PDB entry 7EK4 | X-ray diffraction, 2.30 A resolution | chains A and B of the 4 polymer chains in the assembly

== Chain A (and B) ==
Name: Ferritin
Organism: Marsupenaeus japonicus
Notes: EC 1.16.3.1; chain B of this document is another copy of the same molecule, construct and numbering; everything in this record applies to it too
UniProt: T2B7E1 (T2B7E1_MARJA); the author numbering skips numbers that UniProt does not, so the offset changes along the chain: 2-56 = UniProt 2-56; 58-99 = UniProt 57-98; 101-172 = UniProt 99-170
Sequence (169 residues; row label = number of the first residue in the row; note: 2 numbers in that range are skipped by the numbering (no residue carries them; nothing is unmodelled there)):
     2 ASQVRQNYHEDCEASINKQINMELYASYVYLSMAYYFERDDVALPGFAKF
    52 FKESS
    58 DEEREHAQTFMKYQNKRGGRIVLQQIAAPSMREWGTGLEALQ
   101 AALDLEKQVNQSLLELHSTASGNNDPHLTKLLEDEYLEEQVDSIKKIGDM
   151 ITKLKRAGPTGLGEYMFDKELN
Differences from the reference sequence: engineered mutation R89 (Gln88 in T2B7E1)
Ion coordination: Hg2+: C13, N123; Fe ion: E24, E60, H63
What the authors report for this chain:
  - Hg2+ coordination: C13, N123
  - Fe ion coordination: H63

== Chain A / chain B interface ==
Residue-residue contacts - 53 pairs, chain A then chain B:
  S3(A) with D41(B), hydrogen bond
  Q4(A) with D41(B)
  V5(A) with D41(B)
  L25(A) with Y29(B), hydrophobic
  Y29(A) with L25(B), hydrophobic; L80(B); Q81(B), hydrogen bond (side chain-backbone); I83(B)
  L32(A) with Q65(B); M68(B), hydrophobic
  S33(A) with L80(B)
  Y36(A) with Q65(B); M68(B), hydrophobic; K69(B); N72(B), hydrogen bond (backbone-side chain); I78(B), hydrophobic
  E39(A) with N72(B)
  R40(A) with N72(B); R77(B)
  D41(A) with S3(B), hydrogen bond; Q4(B), hydrogen bond (backbone-side chain); V5(B); R77(B), salt bridge
  D42(A) with R77(B), salt bridge
  R61(A) with R61(B)
  Q65(A) with L32(B); Y36(B)
  M68(A) with L32(B), hydrophobic; Y36(B), hydrophobic
  K69(A) with Y36(B)
  N72(A) with Y36(B), hydrogen bond (side chain-backbone); E39(B); R40(B)
  R77(A) with R40(B); D41(B), salt bridge; D42(B), salt bridge
  I78(A) with Y36(B), hydrophobic
  L80(A) with Y29(B); S33(B); A85(B)
  Q81(A) with Y29(B), hydrogen bond (backbone-side chain); A85(B)
  Q82(A) with Q82(B), hydrogen bond; I83(B); A85(B)
  I83(A) with Y29(B); Q82(B); I83(B), hydrogen bond (backbone-backbone)
  A84(A) with Q82(B)
  A85(A) with L80(B); Q81(B); Q82(B)
  R89(A) with L80(B), hydrogen bond (side chain-backbone)
Also at the interface, not in a pair above, chain A (27 interface residues in all): V79
Also at the interface, not in a pair above, chain B (30 interface residues in all): N22, G75, V79, A84, P86, R89

== Summary ==
The interface between chain A and chain B involves 27 residues on one side and 30 on the other; the contacts
include 10 hydrogen bonds and 4 salt bridges. Polar contacts include D41(A)-R77(B), D42(A)-R77(B) and
S3(A)-D41(B). The paper reports Hg2+ coordination by C13(A) and N123(A); Fe ion coordination by H63(A).
Chain A and chain B are both Ferritin (Marsupenaeus japonicus); the structure, prawn ferritin to coordinate
with heavy metal ions, was determined by X-ray diffraction (same publication as 7EK5 and 7EK7).
